Entry 8VOL (X-ray diffraction, 0.90 A resolution); this record covers chains B and C of the 3 polymer chains in the assembly.

# Chain B (and C)
Name: Spike protein
Source organism: Bacteriophage P2
Notes: chain C of this document is another copy of the same molecule, construct and numbering; everything in this record applies to it too
Reference sequence: P31340 (SPIKE_BPP2); residue numbers follow UniProt; this construct covers 98-197
Sequence (104 residues; row label = number of the first residue in the row):
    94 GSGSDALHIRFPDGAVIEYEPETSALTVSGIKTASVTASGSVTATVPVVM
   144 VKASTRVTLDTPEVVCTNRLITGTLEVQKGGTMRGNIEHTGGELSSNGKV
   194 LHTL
Not modelled in the structure: 94 (chain C: fully traced)
Differences from the reference sequence: expression tag (94-97); engineered mutation Leu197 (His in P31340)
What the authors report for this chain:
  - conformationally variable residues (order/disorder transition): Gly191 to Leu197

# Interface between chain B and chain C
Pairs across the interface (185):
  His101(B) with Ser97(C), hydrogen bond (backbone-side chain)
  Ile102(B) with Ser97(C); Asp98(C); Ala99(C)
  Arg103(B) with Ser97(C), hydrogen bond (backbone-backbone); Asp98(C)
  Phe104(B) with Asp98(C); Ala99(C); Leu100(C); Tyr112(C), hydrophobic
  Pro105(B) with Asp98(C)
  Asp106(B) with Tyr112(C), hydrogen bond; Pro114(C); Ser117(C), hydrogen bond
  Ala108(B) with Tyr112(C)
  Gly123(B) with Tyr112(C)
  Ile124(B) with Tyr112(C), hydrophobic; Ser117(C)
  Lys125(B) with Thr116(C); Ser117(C), hydrogen bond (backbone-backbone)
  Thr126(B) with Ser117(C), hydrogen bond (backbone-backbone); Ala118(C); Leu119(C), hydrogen bond (backbone-backbone)
  Ala127(B) with Leu119(C)
  Ser128(B) with Leu119(C), hydrogen bond (backbone-backbone); Thr120(C); Val121(C), hydrogen bond (backbone-backbone)
  Val129(B) with Val121(C)
  Thr130(B) with Val121(C), hydrogen bond (backbone-backbone); Ser122(C); Gly123(C), hydrogen bond (backbone-backbone); Ile124(C)
  Ala131(B) with Ile124(C); Lys125(C)
  Ser132(B) with Ile124(C), hydrogen bond (backbone-backbone); Lys125(C)
  Gly133(B) with Lys125(C), hydrogen bond (backbone-backbone)
  Ser134(B) with Lys125(C), hydrogen bond (backbone-backbone); Thr126(C); Ala127(C), hydrogen bond (backbone-backbone)
  Val135(B) with Ala127(C)
  Thr136(B) with Ala127(C), hydrogen bond (backbone-backbone); Ser128(C); Val129(C), hydrogen bond (backbone-backbone)
  Ala137(B) with Val129(C)
  Thr138(B) with Val129(C), hydrogen bond (backbone-backbone); Thr130(C); Ala131(C), hydrogen bond (backbone-backbone)
  Val139(B) with Ala131(C); Gly133(C); Ser134(C); Val135(C), hydrophobic
  Pro140(B) with Ala131(C); Ser132(C); Gly133(C)
  Val141(B) with Gly133(C), hydrogen bond (backbone-backbone); Ser134(C); Val135(C), hydrogen bond (backbone-backbone)
  Val142(B) with Val135(C)
  Met143(B) with Val135(C), hydrogen bond (backbone-backbone); Thr136(C); Ala137(C), hydrogen bond (backbone-backbone)
  Val144(B) with Ala137(C); Val142(C), hydrophobic
  Lys145(B) with Ala137(C), hydrogen bond (backbone-backbone); Thr138(C); Val139(C), hydrogen bond (backbone-backbone)
  Ala146(B) with Val139(C); Pro140(C)
  Ser147(B) with Val139(C); Pro140(C)
  Thr148(B) with Pro140(C), hydrogen bond (backbone-backbone)
  Arg149(B) with Pro140(C), hydrogen bond (backbone-backbone); Val141(C); Val142(C), hydrogen bond (backbone-backbone)
  Val150(B) with Val142(C)
  Thr151(B) with Val142(C), hydrogen bond (backbone-backbone); Met143(C); Val144(C), hydrogen bond (backbone-backbone)
  Leu152(B) with Val144(C)
  Asp153(B) with Met143(C); Val144(C), hydrogen bond (backbone-backbone); Lys145(C), salt bridge; Ala146(C), hydrogen bond (backbone-backbone)
  Thr154(B) with Ala146(C), hydrogen bond (side chain-backbone); Thr148(C); Arg149(C), hydrogen bond (side chain-backbone); Val150(C)
  Pro155(B) with Ala146(C); Ser147(C); Thr148(C)
  Glu156(B) with Arg149(C), salt bridge; Val150(C), hydrogen bond (backbone-backbone)
  Val157(B) with Val150(C)
  Val158(B) with Arg149(C); Val150(C), hydrogen bond (backbone-backbone); Thr151(C); Leu152(C), hydrogen bond (backbone-backbone)
  Cys159(B) with Leu152(C); Val157(C), hydrophobic
  Thr160(B) with Leu152(C), hydrogen bond (backbone-backbone); Asp153(C), hydrogen bond; Thr154(C), hydrogen bond (side chain-backbone)
  Asn161(B) with Thr154(C); Pro155(C)
  Arg162(B) with Pro155(C), hydrogen bond (backbone-backbone); Glu156(C), salt bridge; Val157(C), hydrogen bond (backbone-backbone)
  Leu163(B) with Val157(C); Leu163(C), hydrophobic
  Ile164(B) with Glu156(C); Val157(C), hydrogen bond (backbone-backbone); Val158(C); Cys159(C), hydrogen bond (backbone-backbone)
  Thr165(B) with Cys159(C); Asn161(C), hydrogen bond (side chain-backbone); Leu163(C)
  Gly166(B) with Cys159(C), hydrogen bond (backbone-backbone); Asn161(C), hydrogen bond (backbone-backbone)
  Thr167(B) with Asn161(C), hydrogen bond (backbone-backbone); Arg162(C); Leu163(C), hydrogen bond (backbone-backbone)
  Leu168(B) with Leu163(C)
  Glu169(B) with Leu163(C), hydrogen bond (backbone-backbone); Ile164(C); Thr165(C), hydrogen bond (backbone-backbone)
  Val170(B) with Thr165(C); Gly166(C); Leu168(C), hydrophobic
  Gln171(B) with Ile164(C); Thr165(C), hydrogen bond (backbone-backbone); Gly166(C), hydrogen bond (backbone-backbone)
  Lys172(B) with Gly166(C), hydrogen bond (backbone-backbone); Thr167(C)
  Gly173(B) with Gly166(C); Thr167(C); Leu168(C), hydrogen bond (backbone-backbone)
  Gly174(B) with Leu168(C)
  Thr175(B) with Leu168(C), hydrogen bond (backbone-backbone); Glu169(C); Val170(C), hydrogen bond (backbone-backbone)
  Met176(B) with Val170(C); Met176(C), hydrophobic
  Arg177(B) with Val170(C), hydrogen bond (backbone-backbone); Gln171(C); Lys172(C); Gly173(C), hydrogen bond (backbone-backbone)
  Gly178(B) with Lys172(C)
  Asn179(B) with Gly173(C); Gly174(C), hydrogen bond (backbone-backbone)
  Ile180(B) with Gly173(C); Gly174(C)
  Glu181(B) with Gly174(C), hydrogen bond (backbone-backbone); Thr175(C); Met176(C), hydrogen bond (backbone-backbone)
  His182(B) with Met176(C); Gly178(C), hydrogen bond (side chain-backbone); Ile180(C)
  Thr183(B) with Met176(C), hydrogen bond (backbone-backbone); Arg177(C), hydrogen bond; Gly178(C), hydrogen bond (backbone-backbone)
  Gly184(B) with Arg177(C); Gly178(C)
  Gly185(B) with Gly178(C); Asn179(C)
  Glu186(B) with Gly178(C); Asn179(C), hydrogen bond (backbone-side chain); Ile180(C), hydrogen bond (backbone-backbone)
  Leu187(B) with Ile180(C)
  Ser188(B) with Ile180(C), hydrogen bond (backbone-backbone); Glu181(C); His182(C), hydrogen bond (backbone-backbone)
  Ser189(B) with His182(C), hydrogen bond; Leu187(C); His195(C)
  Asn190(B) with His182(C), hydrogen bond (backbone-backbone); Thr183(C); Gly184(C); Gly185(C), hydrogen bond (side chain-backbone); His195(C), hydrogen bond (side chain-backbone); Leu197(C)
  Lys192(B) with His195(C)
  Leu194(B) with Leu187(C), hydrophobic; Leu194(C), hydrophobic
  Leu197(B) with Leu194(C)
Also at the interface, not in a pair above, chain B (80 interface residues in all): Ile110, Val121
Also at the interface, not in a pair above, chain C (81 interface residues in all): Glu186, Thr196

# Overview
The interface between chain B and chain C involves 80 residues on one side and 81 on the other, with 74
hydrogen bonds and 3 salt bridges. Polar contacts include Asp153(B)-Lys145(C), Glu156(B)-Arg149(C) and
Arg162(B)-Glu156(C). The paper reports conformational variability at Gly191(B).
Chain B and chain C are both Spike protein (Bacteriophage P2); the structure, Apex domain deletion mutant of
bacteriophage P2 central spike protein, membrane-piercing module, was determined by X-ray diffraction,
deposited together with 8VOM and 8VON.
